8VUN - chains A and B of the 8 polymer chains in the assembly; structure by electron microscopy, 4.01 A resolution (low resolution: residue-level contacts below are approximate; hydrogen-bond / salt-bridge calls are withheld).

== Chain A ==
Molecule: Glutamate receptor ionotropic, NMDA 1
From: Homo sapiens
UniProt: Q05586 (NMDZ1_HUMAN); the construct lacks a stretch of the UniProt sequence, so the offset changes along the chain: 25-582 = UniProt 25-582; 583-779 = UniProt 602-798; 780-813 = UniProt 808-841
Amino-acid sequence (817 residues; numbered 25 to 813 plus 28 insertion-coded residues; the number before each row is that of its first residue; a row labelled like 582A-582S holds insertion residues (582A, then the next letters in order)):
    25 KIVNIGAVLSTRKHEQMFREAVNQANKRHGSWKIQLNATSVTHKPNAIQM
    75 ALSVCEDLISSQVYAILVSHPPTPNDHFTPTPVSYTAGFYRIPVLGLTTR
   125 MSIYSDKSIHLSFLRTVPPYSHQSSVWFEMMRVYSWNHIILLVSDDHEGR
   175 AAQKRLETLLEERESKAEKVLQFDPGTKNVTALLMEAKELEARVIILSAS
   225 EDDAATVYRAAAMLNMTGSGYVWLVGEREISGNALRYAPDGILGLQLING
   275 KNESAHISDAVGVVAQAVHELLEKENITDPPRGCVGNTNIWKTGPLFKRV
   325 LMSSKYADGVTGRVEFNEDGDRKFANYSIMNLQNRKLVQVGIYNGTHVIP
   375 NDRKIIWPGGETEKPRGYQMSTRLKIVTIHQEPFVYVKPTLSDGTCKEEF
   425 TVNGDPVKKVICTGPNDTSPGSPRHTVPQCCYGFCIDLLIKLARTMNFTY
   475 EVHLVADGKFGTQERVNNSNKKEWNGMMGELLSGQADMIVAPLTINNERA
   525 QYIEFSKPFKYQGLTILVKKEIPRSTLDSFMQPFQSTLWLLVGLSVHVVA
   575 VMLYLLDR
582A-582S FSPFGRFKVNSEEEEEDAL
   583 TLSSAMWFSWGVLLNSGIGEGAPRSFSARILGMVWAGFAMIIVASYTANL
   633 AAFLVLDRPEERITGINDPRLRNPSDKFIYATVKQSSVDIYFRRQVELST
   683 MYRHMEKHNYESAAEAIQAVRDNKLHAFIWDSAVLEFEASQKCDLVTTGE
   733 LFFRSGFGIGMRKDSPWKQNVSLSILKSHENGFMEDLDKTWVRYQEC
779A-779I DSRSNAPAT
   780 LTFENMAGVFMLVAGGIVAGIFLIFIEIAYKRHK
Unresolved in the structure: 582A-582S, 779A-779I
Disulfide bonds: Cys79-Cys308, Cys420-Cys454, Cys436-Cys455, Cys725-Cys779
Swiss-Prot annotation at these positions:
  - region: Leu584 to Pro605 (Pore-forming)
  - binding site (glycine): Pro516, Thr518, Arg523, Ser669, Asp713
  - glycosylation (N-linked (GlcNAc...) asparagine): Asn61, Asn203, Asn239, Asn276, Asn300, Asn350, Asn368, Asn440, Asn471, Asn491, Asn655, Asn752

== Chain B ==
Molecule: Glutamate receptor ionotropic, NMDA 2A
From: Homo sapiens
UniProt: Q12879 (NMDE1_HUMAN); the construct lacks a stretch of the UniProt sequence, so the offset changes along the chain: 34-578 = UniProt 34-578; 579-784 = UniProt 599-804; 785-814 = UniProt 812-841
Amino-acid sequence (808 residues; numbered 34 to 814 plus 27 insertion-coded residues; the number before each row is that of its first residue; a row labelled like 578A-578T holds insertion residues (578A, then the next letters in order)):
    34 LNIAVMLGHSHDVTERELRTLWGPEQAAGLPLDVNVVALLMNRTDPKSLI
    84 THVCDLMSGARIHGLVFGDDTDQEAVAQMLDFISSHTFVPILGIHGGASM
   134 IMADKDPTSTFFQFGASIQQQATVMLKIMQDYDWHVFSLVTTIFPGYREF
   184 ISFVKTTVDNSFVGWDMQNVITLDTSFEDAKTQVQLKKIHSSVILLYCSK
   234 DEAVLILSEARSLGLTGYDFFWIVPSLVSGNTELIPKEFPSGLISVSYDD
   284 WDYSLEARVRDGIGILTTAASSMLEKFSYIPEAKASCYGQMERPEVPMHT
   334 LHPFMVNVTWDGKDLSFTEEGYQVHPRLVVIVLNKDREWEKVGKWENHTL
   384 SLRHAVWPRYKSFSDCEPDDNHLSIVTLEEAPFVIVEDIDPLTETCVRNT
   434 VPCRKFVKINNSTNEGMNVKKCCKGFCIDILKKLSRTVKFTYDLYLVTNG
   484 KHGKKVNNVWNGMIGEVVYQRAVMAVGSLTINEERSEVVDFSVPFVETGI
   534 SVMVSRSNGTVSPSAFLEPFSASVWVMMFVMLLIVSAIAVFVFEY
578A-578T FSPVGYNRNLAKGKAPHGPS
   579 FTIGKAIWLLWGLVFNNSVPVQNPKGTTSKIMVSVWAFFAVIFLASYTAN
   629 LAAFMIQEEFVDQVTGLSDKKFQRPHDYSPPFRFGTVPNGSTERNIRNNY
   679 PYMHQYMTKFNQKGVEDALVSLKTGKLDAFIYDAAVLNYKAGRDEGCKLV
   729 TIGSGYIFATTGYGIALQKGSPWKRQIDLALLQFVGDGEMEELETLWLTG
   779 ICHNEK
784A-784G NEVMSSQ
   785 LDIDNMAGVFYMLAAAMALSLITFIWEHLF
Unresolved in the structure: 578A-578T, 784A-784G
Disulfide bonds: Cys87-Cys320, Cys429-Cys455, Cys436-Cys456, Cys725-Cys780
Swiss-Prot annotation at these positions:
  - region: Phe579 to Gln600 (Pore-forming)
  - binding site (Zn(2+)): His44, His128, Glu266, Asp282
  - binding site (L-glutamate): Ser511, Thr513, Arg518, Ser669, Thr670, Asp711
  - site: Asn594 (Functional determinant of NMDA receptors)
  - glycosylation (N-linked (GlcNAc...) asparagine): Asn75, Asn340, Asn380, Asn443, Asn444, Asn541, Asn667

== How chain A and chain B interact ==
Pairs across the interface (58):
  Asn70(A) with Met324(B); Glu325(B)
  Ala71(A) with His119(B)
  Ile72(A) with Ile83(B); His119(B)
  Gln73(A) with Tyr321(B)
  Leu76(A) with Ile83(B); Tyr321(B)
  Glu80(A) with Lys80(B)
  Pro106(A) with Phe115(B)
  Tyr109(A) with Phe115(B)
  Phe113(A) with Pro79(B); Ala108(B); Val109(B); Met112(B)
  Lys131(A) with Pro178(B)
  Ser132(A) with Gln111(B); Pro178(B)
  Ile133(A) with Gln111(B)
  Cys308(A) with Asp78(B); Pro79(B); Lys80(B)
  Val309(A) with Lys80(B)
  Gly310(A) with Arg76(B); Asp78(B)
  Thr312(A) with Thr77(B); Asp78(B)
  Asn494(A) with Asn193(B); Ser194(B)
  Lys495(A) with Asn193(B)
  Lys496(A) with Asp192(B); Asn193(B); Ser194(B); Phe195(B)
  Phe558(A) with Leu785(B); Asp786(B)
  Gln559(A) with Leu785(B)
  Thr561(A) with Ile787(B)
  Leu562(A) with Leu785(B)
  Leu565(A) with Phe794(B)
  Ser569(A) with Phe794(B)
  Met576(A) with Met801(B)
  Val594(A) with Ser596(B)
  Asn597(A) with Asn594(B)
  Ser609(A) with Ser804(B); Thr807(B); Phe808(B)
  Arg611(A) with Gly582(B); Lys583(B); Trp586(B)
  Met615(A) with Trp589(B)
  Ala618(A) with Phe593(B)
  Gly619(A) with Phe593(B)
  Ala626(A) with Tyr625(B)
  Ala630(A) with Leu629(B)
  Asn631(A) with Leu785(B)
  Ala634(A) with Met633(B)
  Pro651(A) with Ile779(B)
Other interface residues (no listed pair), chain A (48 interface residues in all): Cys79, Phe102, Gly112, His134, Leu135, Leu580, Gly593, Met622, Val678, Ser681
Other interface residues (no listed pair), chain B (44 interface residues in all): Gln106, Met135, Val430, Asn432, Gly778

== Overview ==
48 residues of chain A and 44 residues of chain B are in contact. UniProt lists 5 glycine-binding residues on
chain A; 4 Zn2+-binding residues and 6 L-glutamate-binding residues on chain B.
Here chain A is Glutamate receptor ionotropic, NMDA 1 and chain B is Glutamate receptor ionotropic, NMDA 2A,
both from Homo sapiens. Entry 8VUN (Human GluN1-2A With Fab 008-218) was determined by electron microscopy
(same publication as 8VUH, 8VUJ, 8VUL, 8VUQ, 8VUR, 8VUT, 8VUY and 8VVH).
